PDB entry 8Z9O | electron microscopy, 2.40 A resolution | chains C and N of the 5 polymer chains in the assembly

[Chain C]
Name: Isoform Gnas-2 of Guanine nucleotide-binding protein G(s) subunit alpha isoforms short
From: Homo sapiens
Notes: EC 3.6.5.-
UniProt: P63092 (GNAS2_HUMAN), isoform P63092-2; the author numbering skips numbers that UniProt does not, so the offset changes along the chain: 11-60 = UniProt 11-60; 75-394 = UniProt 61-380
Amino-acid sequence (370 residues; numbered 11 to 394; 14 numbers in that range are skipped by the numbering (no residue carries them; nothing is unmodelled there); the number before each row is that of its first residue):
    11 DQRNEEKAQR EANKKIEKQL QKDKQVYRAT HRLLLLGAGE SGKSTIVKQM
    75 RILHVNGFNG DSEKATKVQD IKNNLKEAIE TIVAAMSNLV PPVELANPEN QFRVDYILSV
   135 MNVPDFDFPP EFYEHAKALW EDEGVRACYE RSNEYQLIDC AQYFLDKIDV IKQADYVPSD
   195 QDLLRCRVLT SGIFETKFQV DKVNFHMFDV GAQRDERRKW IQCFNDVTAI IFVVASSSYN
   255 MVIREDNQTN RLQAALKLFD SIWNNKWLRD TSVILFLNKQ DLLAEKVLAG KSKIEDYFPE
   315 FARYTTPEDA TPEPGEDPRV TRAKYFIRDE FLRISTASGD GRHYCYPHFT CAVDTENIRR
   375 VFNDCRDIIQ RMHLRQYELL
Not modelled in the structure: 49-55, 75-204, 252-261, 304-306
Construct notes: engineered mutation Ala226 (Gly212 in P63092), Ala268 (Glu254 in P63092), Lys271 (Asn257 in P63092), Asp274 (Lys260 in P63092), Lys280 (Arg266 in P63092), Asp284 (Thr270 in P63092), Thr285 (Ile271 in P63092)

[Chain N]
Name: Nanobody-35
From: synthetic construct
Notes: antibody fragment or engineered binder
Amino-acid sequence (126 residues; numbered 1 to 126; the number before each row is that of its first residue):
     1 QVQLQESGGG LVQPGGSLRL SCAASGFTFS NYKMNWVRQA PGKGLEWVSD ISQSGASISY
    61 TGSVKGRFTI SRDNAKNTLY LQMNSLKPED TAVYYCARCP APFTRDCFDV TSTTYAYRGQ
   121 GTQVTV
Cystine bridges: Cys22-Cys96, Cys99-Cys107

[How chain C and chain N interact]
Contacting residue pairs (31):
  Arg228(C) - Thr113(N)
  Asp229(C) - Thr111(N)
  Asp229(C) - Ser112(N)  hydrogen bond (side chain-backbone)
  Asp229(C) - Thr113(N)  hydrogen bond
  Glu230(C) - Phe108(N)
  Glu230(C) - Thr111(N)  hydrogen bond
  Glu230(C) - Tyr115(N)
  Arg232(C) - Pro100(N)
  Arg232(C) - Phe108(N)
  Arg232(C) - Tyr115(N)
  Arg232(C) - Tyr117(N)
  Gln262(C) - Lys43(N)
  Thr263(C) - Lys43(N)
  Thr263(C) - Gly44(N)
  Asn264(C) - Glu46(N)  hydrogen bond (backbone-side chain)
  Asn264(C) - Thr61(N)
  Gln267(C) - Thr61(N)
  Lys271(C) - Trp47(N)
  Leu272(C) - Phe108(N)  hydrophobic
  Asp274(C) - Arg105(N)
  Ser275(C) - Asp106(N)
  Ser275(C) - Cys107(N)  hydrogen bond (side chain-backbone)
  Ser275(C) - Phe108(N)
  Asn278(C) - Arg105(N)  hydrogen bond
  Asn278(C) - Asp106(N)
  Asn279(C) - Asp106(N)  hydrogen bond
  Asp310(C) - Ser63(N)
  Asp310(C) - Glu89(N)
  Tyr311(C) - Gly62(N)
  Tyr311(C) - Ser63(N)
  Pro313(C) - Gly62(N)
Interface residues without a listed pair, chain C (19 interface residues in all): Arg231, Ile276
Interface residues without a listed pair, chain N (20 interface residues in all): Ser59, Thr114

[Summary]
19 residues of chain C and 20 residues of chain N are in contact; the contacts include 7 hydrogen bonds. Among
the polar pairs are Asp229(C)-Ser112(N), Asp229(C)-Thr113(N) and Glu230(C)-Thr111(N).
Here chain C is Isoform Gnas-2 of Guanine nucleotide-binding protein G(s) subunit alpha isoforms short (Homo
sapiens) and chain N is Nanobody-35 (synthetic construct). Entry 8Z9O (Cryo-EM structure of human GPR4-Gs
complex) was determined by electron microscopy (same publication as 8Z9P).
